PDB entry 4GW5 | X-ray diffraction, 2.20 A resolution | chains A and B of the 3 polymer chains in the assembly

# Chain A
Molecule: Fab Light Chain
Organism: Mus musculus,Homo sapiens
Notes: antibody fragment or engineered binder
Sequence (214 residues; numbered 1 to 214; the number before each row is that of its first residue):
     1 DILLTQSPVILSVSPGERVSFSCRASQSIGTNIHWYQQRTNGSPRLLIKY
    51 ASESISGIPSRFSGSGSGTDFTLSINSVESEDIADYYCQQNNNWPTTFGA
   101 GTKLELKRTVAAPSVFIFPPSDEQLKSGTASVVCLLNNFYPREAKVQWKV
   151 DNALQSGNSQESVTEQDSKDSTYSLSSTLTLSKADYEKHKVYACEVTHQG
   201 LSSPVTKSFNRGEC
Not modelled in the structure: 213-214
Disulfides: Cys23-Cys88, Cys134-Cys194

# Chain B
Molecule: Fab Heavy Chain
Organism: Mus musculus,Homo sapiens
Notes: antibody fragment or engineered binder
Sequence (221 residues; row label = number of the first residue in the row):
     1 QVQLKQSGPGLVQPSQSLSITCTVSGFSLTNYGVHWVRQSPGKGLEWLGV
    51 IWSGGNTDYNTPFTSRLSINKDNSKSQVFFKMNSLQSNDTAIYYCARALT
   101 YYDYEFAYWGQGTLVTVSAASTKGPSVFPLAPSSKSTSGGTAALGCLVKD
   151 YFPEPVTVSWNSGALTSGVHTFPAVLQSSGLYSLSSVVTVPSSSLGTQTY
   201 ICNVNHKPSNTKVDKRVEPKS
Not modelled in the structure: 134-137, 221
Disulfides: Cys22-Cys95, Cys146-Cys202

# Chain A / chain B interface
Residue-residue contacts - 61 pairs, chain A then chain B:
  His34(A) - Glu105(B)
  Tyr36(A) - Tyr104(B)
  Tyr36(A) - Glu105(B)
  Tyr36(A) - Phe106(B)  hydrogen bond (side chain-backbone)
  Gln38(A) - Gln39(B)  hydrogen bond
  Gln38(A) - Tyr94(B)  hydrogen bond
  Gly42(A) - Tyr94(B)
  Ser43(A) - Tyr94(B)
  Ser43(A) - Trp109(B)
  Ser43(A) - Gly110(B)
  Pro44(A) - Trp109(B)  hydrogen bond (backbone-side chain)
  Leu46(A) - Phe106(B)
  Leu46(A) - Ala107(B)  hydrophobic
  Lys49(A) - Leu99(B)
  Lys49(A) - Glu105(B)
  Tyr50(A) - Asp103(B)  hydrogen bond
  Tyr87(A) - Gln39(B)  hydrogen bond
  Tyr87(A) - Leu45(B)  hydrophobic
  Gln89(A) - Tyr104(B)  hydrogen bond (side chain-backbone)
  Gln89(A) - Phe106(B)
  Asn91(A) - Tyr104(B)
  Trp94(A) - Trp47(B)
  Trp94(A) - Tyr59(B)
  Trp94(A) - Asn60(B)
  Trp94(A) - Thr61(B)
  Pro95(A) - Trp47(B)  hydrophobic
  Pro95(A) - Asn60(B)
  Thr96(A) - Trp47(B)
  Phe98(A) - Leu45(B)  hydrophobic
  Phe116(A) - Ala143(B)  hydrophobic
  Phe118(A) - Leu130(B)
  Phe118(A) - Ala131(B)
  Phe118(A) - Ala143(B)
  Ser121(A) - Phe128(B)
  Ser121(A) - Pro129(B)
  Asp122(A) - Lys220(B)  salt bridge
  Glu123(A) - Pro129(B)
  Glu123(A) - Lys215(B)  salt bridge
  Gln124(A) - Phe128(B)
  Gln124(A) - Lys149(B)
  Ser131(A) - Leu147(B)
  Ser131(A) - Lys149(B)
  Val133(A) - Leu130(B)  hydrophobic
  Leu135(A) - Phe172(B)  hydrophobic
  Leu135(A) - Val187(B)  hydrophobic
  Asn137(A) - His170(B)
  Asn137(A) - Thr189(B)
  Asn138(A) - His170(B)  hydrogen bond
  Gln160(A) - Val175(B)
  Gln160(A) - Leu176(B)  hydrogen bond (side chain-backbone)
  Gln160(A) - Gln177(B)
  Glu161(A) - Val175(B)
  Ser162(A) - Phe172(B)
  Ser162(A) - Pro173(B)  hydrogen bond (side chain-backbone)
  Ser162(A) - Val175(B)
  Val163(A) - Pro173(B)
  Thr164(A) - Phe172(B)
  Ser174(A) - His170(B)  hydrogen bond
  Ser174(A) - Phe172(B)
  Leu175(A) - Phe172(B)
  Ser176(A) - Phe172(B)
Interface residues without a listed pair, chain A (37 interface residues in all): Ile55, Thr129
Interface residues without a listed pair, chain B (38 interface residues in all): Val37, Glu46, Thr141, Leu144, Thr171, Ser185

# Summary
37 residues of chain A face 38 of chain B across their interface, with 11 hydrogen bonds and 2 salt bridges.
Among the polar pairs are Asp122(A)-Lys220(B), Glu123(A)-Lys215(B) and Tyr36(A)-Phe106(B).
Chain A is Fab Light Chain and chain B is Fab Heavy Chain, both from Mus musculus,Homo sapiens; the structure,
cQYN meditope - Cetuximab Fab, was determined by X-ray diffraction together with 4GW1, 4HKZ and 4IOI from the
same study.
